9JTU - chains A and G of the 10 polymer chains in the assembly; structure by electron microscopy, 3.43 A resolution.

== Chain A ==
Molecule: V(D)J recombination-activating protein 1
From: Mus musculus
Notes: EC 3.1.-.-, 2.3.2.27
Reference sequence: P15919 (RAG1_MOUSE); residue numbers follow UniProt; this construct covers 1-1040
Sequence (1040 residues; each row starts with the number of its first residue):
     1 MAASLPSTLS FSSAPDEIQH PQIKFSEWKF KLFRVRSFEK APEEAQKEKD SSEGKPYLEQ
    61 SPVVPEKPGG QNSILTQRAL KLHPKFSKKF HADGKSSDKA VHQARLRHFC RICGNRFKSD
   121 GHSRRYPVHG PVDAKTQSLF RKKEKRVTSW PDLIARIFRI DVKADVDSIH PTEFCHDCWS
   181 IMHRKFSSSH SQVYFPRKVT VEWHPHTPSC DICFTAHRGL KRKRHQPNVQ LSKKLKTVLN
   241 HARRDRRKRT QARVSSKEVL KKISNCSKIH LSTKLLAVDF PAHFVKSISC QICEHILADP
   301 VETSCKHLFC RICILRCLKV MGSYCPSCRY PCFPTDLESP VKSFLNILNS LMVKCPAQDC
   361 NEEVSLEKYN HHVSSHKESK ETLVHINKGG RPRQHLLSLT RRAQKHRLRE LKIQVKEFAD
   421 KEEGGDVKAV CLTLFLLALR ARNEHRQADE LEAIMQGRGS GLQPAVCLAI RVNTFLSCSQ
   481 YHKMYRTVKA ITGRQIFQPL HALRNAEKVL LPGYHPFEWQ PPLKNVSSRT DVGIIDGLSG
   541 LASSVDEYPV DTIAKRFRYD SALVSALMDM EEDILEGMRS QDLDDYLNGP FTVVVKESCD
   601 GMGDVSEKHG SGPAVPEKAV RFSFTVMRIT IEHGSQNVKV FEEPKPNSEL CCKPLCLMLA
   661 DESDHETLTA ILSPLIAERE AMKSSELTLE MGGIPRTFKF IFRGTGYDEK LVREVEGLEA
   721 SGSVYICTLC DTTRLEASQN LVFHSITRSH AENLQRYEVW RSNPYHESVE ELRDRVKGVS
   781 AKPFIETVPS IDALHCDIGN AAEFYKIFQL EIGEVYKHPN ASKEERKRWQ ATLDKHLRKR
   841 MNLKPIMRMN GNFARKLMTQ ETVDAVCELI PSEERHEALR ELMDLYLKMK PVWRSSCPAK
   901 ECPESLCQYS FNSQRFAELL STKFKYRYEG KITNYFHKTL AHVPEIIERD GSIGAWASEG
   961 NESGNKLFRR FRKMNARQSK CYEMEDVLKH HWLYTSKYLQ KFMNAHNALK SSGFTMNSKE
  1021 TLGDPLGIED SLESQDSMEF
Disordered / not traced: 1-390, 1009-1040
UniProt features mapped onto this chain:
  - zinc finger: Cys290 to Arg329 (RING-type), Leu351 to Lys380 (RAG1-type)
  - DNA-binding region: Gly389 to Gln456 (NBD)
  - binding site (Zn(2+)): Cys266, His270, Cys290, Cys293, His295, Cys305, His307, Cys310, Cys313, Cys325, Cys328, Cys355, Cys360, His372, His376
  - binding site (a divalent metal cation): Asp600, Asp708, Glu962
  - site: Trp893 (Essential for DNA hairpin formation, participates in base-stacking interactions near the cleavage site)
  - cross-link: Lys233 (Glycyl lysine isopeptide (Lys-Gly) (interchain with G-Cter in ubiquitin))
  - mutagenesis: Lys233 (K233M: Abolishes autoubiquitination), His307 (H307A: Displays lower E3 ligase activity and affects the joining step of V(D)J recombination), Cys325 (C325G: Loss of E3 ligase activity and affects the joining step of V(D)J recombination), Arg391 (R391A: Defects in converting nicked products to hairpins; R391L: Impairs DNA-binding and hairpin formation while maintaining some nicking activity), Arg393 (R393A: Impairs DNA-binding and hairpin formation while maintaining some nicking activity), Arg401 (R401A: Allows robust hairpin activity), Arg402 (R402A: Defects in converting nicked products to hairpins), Lys405 (K405A: Reduced hairpin activity), His406 (H406A: Allows robust hairpin activity), Arg407 (R407A: Impairs DNA-binding and reduces hairpin formation without affecting nicking activity), Asn443 (N443A: Impairs DNA-binding; when associated with A-445), His445 (H445A: Impairs DNA-binding; when associated with A-443), 23 further mutagenesis entries in UniProt
Ion coordination: Ca2+ near Asp600 (its only coordinating residue here); Zn2+: Cys727, Cys730, His937, His942

== Chain G ==
Molecule: 39-nt DNA strand
Sequence (39 nucleotides; each row starts with the number of its first residue):
     3 GGTTTTTGTC TGGCTTCACA CTTGATTTGC ATCACTGTG
Ion coordination: Ca2+: DG41 (shared with 1 residue of chain C)

== Interface between chain A and chain G ==
Pairs across the interface (27):
  Arg391(A) - DT5(G)  hydrogen bond to the base
  Arg391(A) - DT6(G)  hydrogen bond to the base
  Arg391(A) - DT7(G)  hydrogen bond to the base
  Arg391(A) - DT8(G)  hydrogen bond to the sugar
  Gln394(A) - DT8(G)  phosphate contact
  Leu399(A) - DT8(G)  phosphate contact
  Leu399(A) - DT9(G)  phosphate contact
  Thr400(A) - DT9(G)  hydrogen bond to the phosphate
  Arg402(A) - DT11(G)  hydrogen bond to the base
  Ala403(A) - DT8(G)  sugar contact
  Ala403(A) - DT9(G)  phosphate contact
  His406(A) - DT9(G)  base contact
  Tyr485(A) - DG31(G)  hydrogen bond to the phosphate
  Lys489(A) - DG31(G)  phosphate contact
  Gln495(A) - DT30(G)  phosphate contact
  Pro499(A) - DT30(G)  phosphate contact
  His501(A) - DT29(G)  sugar contact
  His501(A) - DT30(G)  salt bridge to the phosphate
  Ser606(A) - DG39(G)  hydrogen bond to the phosphate
  Lys608(A) - DT38(G)  sugar contact
  His609(A) - DC37(G)  phosphate contact
  His609(A) - DT38(G)  salt bridge to the phosphate
  Gly610(A) - DC37(G)  phosphate contact
  Lys973(A) - DG39(G)  salt bridge to the phosphate
  Gln978(A) - DC37(G)  sugar contact
  Gln978(A) - DT38(G)  hydrogen bond to the sugar
  Ser979(A) - DA36(G)  base contact
Other interface residues (no listed pair), chain A (24 interface residues in all): Pro392, Arg393, Arg407, Ala502, Ser611
Other interface residues (no listed pair), chain G (14 interface residues in all): DG10

== In short ==
Chain A and chain G form an interface of 24 and 14 residues respectively, with 9 hydrogen bonds and 3 salt
bridges. Among the polar pairs are Arg391(A)-DT5(G), Arg391(A)-DT6(G) and Arg391(A)-DT7(G).
Here chain A is V(D)J recombination-activating protein 1 (Mus musculus) and chain G is a 39-nt DNA strand.
Entry 9JTU (CryoEM structure of mouse RAG SEC-1DNA (23RSS side)) was determined by electron microscopy
together with 9JPU, 9JPX, 9JQN and 9JTS from the same study.
